Entry 7RLW (X-ray diffraction, 2.54 A resolution); this record covers chains P and B of the 3 polymer chains in the assembly.

[Chain P]
Protein: PvCSPvk210 peptide from Circumsporozoite protein
Reference sequence: P08677 (CSP_PLAVB); residues 1-18 here correspond to UniProt positions 231-248 (UniProt number = residue number + 230)
Amino-acid sequence (18 residues; numbered 1 to 18; the number before each row is that of its first residue):
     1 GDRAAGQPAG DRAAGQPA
Disordered / not traced: 13-18

[Chain B]
Protein: 2F2 Fab light chain
Organism: Mus musculus
Notes: antibody fragment or engineered binder
Amino-acid sequence (221 residues; numbered -1 to 214 plus 5 insertion-coded residues; the number before each row is that of its first residue; a row labelled like 27A-27E holds insertion residues (27A, then the next letters in order); numbers below 1 keep their minus sign (Asn-1 is residue -1)):
    -1 NSDIVMTQTP LSLSVTIGQP ASISCKSSQ
27A-27E SLLHS
    28 NGKTYLNWLQ QRPGQAPKIL MYLVSKLDPG IPDRFSGSGS ETDFTLKISR VEAEDLGVYY
    88 CLQGTYYPFT FGSGTKLEIK RTVAAPSVFI FPPSDEQLKS GTASVVCLLN NFYPREAKVQ
   148 WKVDNALQSG NSQESVTEQD SKDSTYSLSS TLTLSKADYE KHKVYACEVT HQGLSSPVTK
   208 SFNRGEC
Disordered / not traced: -1 to 0
Cystine bridges: Cys23-Cys88, Cys134-Cys194

[Interface between chain P and chain B]
Residue-residue contacts - 17 pairs, chain P then chain B:
  Gln7(P) with Tyr32(B); Asn34(B), hydrogen bond; Gly91(B); Phe96(B)
  Pro8(P) with His27D(B); Tyr32(B); Gly91(B); Thr92(B)
  Ala9(P) with Gly91(B), hydrogen bond (backbone-backbone); Tyr93(B); Tyr94(B); Pro95(B); Phe96(B)
  Gly10(P) with Tyr94(B); Phe96(B)
  Asp11(P) with Tyr94(B)
  Arg12(P) with Tyr94(B)
Also at the interface, not in a pair above, chain B (10 interface residues in all): Gln90

[In short]
Chain P and chain B form an interface of 6 and 10 residues respectively; the contacts include 2 hydrogen
bonds. Among the polar pairs are Gln7(P)-Asn34(B) and Ala9(P)-Gly91(B).
Here chain P is PvCSPvk210 peptide from Circumsporozoite protein and chain B is 2F2 Fab light chain (Mus
musculus). Entry 7RLW (Antibody 2F2 in complex with P. vivax CSP peptide GDRAAGQPAGDRAAGQPA) was determined by
X-ray diffraction, deposited together with 7RLV, 7RLX, 7RLY and 7RLZ.
